PDB entry 6VSJ | electron microscopy, 3.94 A resolution | chains A and D of the 6 polymer chains in the assembly

Chain A:
Molecule: Spike glycoprotein
Source organism: Murine coronavirus (strain A59)
UniProt: P11224 (SPIKE_CVMA5); residues 15-1228 here = UniProt positions 15-1228
Amino-acid sequence (1275 residues; each row starts with the number of its first residue; numbers below 1 keep their minus sign (Met-6 is residue -6)):
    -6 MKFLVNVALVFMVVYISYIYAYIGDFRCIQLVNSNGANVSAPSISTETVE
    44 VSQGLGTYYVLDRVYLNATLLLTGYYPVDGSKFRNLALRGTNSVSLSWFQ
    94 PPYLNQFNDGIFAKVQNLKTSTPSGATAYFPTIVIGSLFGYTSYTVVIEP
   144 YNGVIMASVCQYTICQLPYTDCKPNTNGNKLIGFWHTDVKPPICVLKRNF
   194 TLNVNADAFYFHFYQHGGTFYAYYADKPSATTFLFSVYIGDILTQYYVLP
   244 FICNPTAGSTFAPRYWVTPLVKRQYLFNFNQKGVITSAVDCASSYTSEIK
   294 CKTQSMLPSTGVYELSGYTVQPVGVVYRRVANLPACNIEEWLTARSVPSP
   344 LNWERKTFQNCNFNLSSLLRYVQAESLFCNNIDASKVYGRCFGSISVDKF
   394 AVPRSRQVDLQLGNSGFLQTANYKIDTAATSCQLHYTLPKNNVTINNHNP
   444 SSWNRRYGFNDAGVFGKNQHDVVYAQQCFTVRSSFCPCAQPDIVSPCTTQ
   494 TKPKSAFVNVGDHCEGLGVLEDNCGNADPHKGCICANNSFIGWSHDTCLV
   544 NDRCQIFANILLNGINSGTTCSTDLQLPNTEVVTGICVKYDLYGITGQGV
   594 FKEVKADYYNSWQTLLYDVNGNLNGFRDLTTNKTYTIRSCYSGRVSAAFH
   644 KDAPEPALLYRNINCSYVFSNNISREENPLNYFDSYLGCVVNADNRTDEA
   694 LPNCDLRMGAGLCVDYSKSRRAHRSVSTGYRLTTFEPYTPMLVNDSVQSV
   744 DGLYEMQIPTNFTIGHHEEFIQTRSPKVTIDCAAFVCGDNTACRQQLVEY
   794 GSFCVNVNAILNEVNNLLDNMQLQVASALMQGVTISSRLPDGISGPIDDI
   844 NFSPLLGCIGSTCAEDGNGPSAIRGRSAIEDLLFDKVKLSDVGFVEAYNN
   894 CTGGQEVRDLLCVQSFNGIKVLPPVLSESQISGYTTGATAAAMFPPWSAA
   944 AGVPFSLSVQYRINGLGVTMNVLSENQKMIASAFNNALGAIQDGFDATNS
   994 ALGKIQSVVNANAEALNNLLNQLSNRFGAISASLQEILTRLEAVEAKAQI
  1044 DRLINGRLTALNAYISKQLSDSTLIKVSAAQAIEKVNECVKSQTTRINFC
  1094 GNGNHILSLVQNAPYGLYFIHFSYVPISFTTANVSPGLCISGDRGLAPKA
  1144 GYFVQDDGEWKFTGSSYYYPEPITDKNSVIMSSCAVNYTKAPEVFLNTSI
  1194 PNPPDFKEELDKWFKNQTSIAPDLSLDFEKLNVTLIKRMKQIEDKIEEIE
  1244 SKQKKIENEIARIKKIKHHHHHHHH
Disordered / not traced: -6 to 14, 483-493, 832-853, 1170-1268
Differences from the reference sequence: initiating methionine (-6); expression tag (-5 to 14, 1229-1268); conflict Phe478 (Tyr in P11224)
Swiss-Prot annotation at these positions:
  - region: Ser870 to Tyr891 (Fusion peptide 1), Glu889 to Phe909 (Fusion peptide 2)
  - site (Cleavage): Arg717, Ser718, Arg869, Ser870
  - glycosylation (N-linked (GlcNAc...) asparagine): Asn31, Asn60, Asn192, Asn357, Asn435, Asn530, Asn625, Asn657, Asn665, Asn688, Asn737, Asn754, Asn893, Asn1180, Asn1190, Asn1209, Asn1225
  - natural variant: Arg82 (R82T: In strain: Isolate C12 mutant), Asn98 (N98S: In strain: Isolate C12 mutant), Gln159 (Q159L: In strain: Isolate C12 mutant), His716 (H716D: In strain: Isolate C12 mutant)
  - mutagenesis: Ser33 (S33G: Complete loss of infectivity on murine cells; S33R: No effect for infectivity on murine cells), Thr62 (T62A/S: No effect for infectivity on murine cells), Leu65 (L65A/H: No effect for infectivity on murine cells), Leu79 to Arg82 (No effect for infectivity on murine cells; Complete loss of infectivity on murine cells), Tyr162 (Y162A/H/Q: Complete loss of infectivity on murine cells; Y162F: No effect for infectivity on murine cells), Lys183 (K183G: Complete loss of infectivity on murine cells; K183R: No effect for infectivity on murine cells)
Disulfide bonds: Cys21-Cys158, Cys153-Cys187, Cys165-Cys246, Cys284-Cys294, Cys329-Cys354, Cys372-Cys425, Cys384-Cys564, Cys471-Cys507, Cys541-Cys547, Cys580-Cys633, Cys658-Cys682, Cys697-Cys706, Cys775-Cys797, Cys780-Cys786, Cys894-Cys905, Cys1082-Cys1093
Covalently attached groups: N-acetylglucosamine (NAG) linked to Asn192, Asn435
Residues lining bound ligands: N-acetylglucosamine (NAG; 2-acetamido-2-deoxy-beta-D-glucopyranose): Asn357, Ser359, Ser360, Arg363, Thr566

Chain D:
Molecule: Carcinoembryonic antigen-related cell adhesion molecule 1
Source organism: Mus musculus
UniProt: P31809 (CEAM1_MOUSE), isoform P31809-3; residues 35-236 here = UniProt positions 35-236
Amino-acid sequence (208 residues; numbered 35 to 242; the number before each row is that of its first residue):
    35 EVTIEAVPPQVAEDNNVLLLVHNLPLALGAFAWYKGNTTAIDKEIARFVP
    85 NSNMNFTGQAYSGREIIYSNGSLLFQMITMKDMGVYTLDMTDENYRRTQA
   135 TVRFHVHQPVTQPFLQVTNTTVKELDSVTLTCLSNDIGANIQWLFNSQSL
   185 QLTERMTLSQNNSILRIDPIKREDAGEYQCEISNPVSVRRSNSIKLDIIF
   235 DPHHHHHH
Disordered / not traced: 142-242
Differences from the reference sequence: expression tag (237-242)
Swiss-Prot annotation at these positions:
  - glycosylation (N-linked (GlcNAc...) asparagine): Asn71, Asn89, Asn104, Asn226
Covalently attached groups: N-acetylglucosamine (NAG) linked to Asn89

How chain A and chain D interact:
Pairs across the interface (25):
  Phe19(A) - Asn128(D)
  Arg20(A) - Thr73(D)  hydrogen bond (side chain-backbone)
  Arg20(A) - Arg130(D)
  Cys21(A) - Arg81(D)
  Ile22(A) - Ala64(D)  hydrophobic
  Ile22(A) - Val83(D)  hydrophobic
  Gln23(A) - Arg81(D)
  Leu24(A) - Val83(D)  hydrophobic
  Leu24(A) - Phe90(D)
  Val25(A) - Phe90(D)
  Asn26(A) - Phe90(D)
  Asn26(A) - Thr91(D)  hydrogen bond
  Ser27(A) - Thr91(D)  hydrogen bond (side chain-backbone)
  Ser27(A) - Gly92(D)
  Ser27(A) - Gln93(D)
  Gly29(A) - Gln93(D)
  Leu89(A) - Asp76(D)
  Leu89(A) - Gln93(D)
  Gln159(A) - Ile75(D)
  Leu160(A) - Ile75(D)  hydrophobic
  Asn172(A) - Asn85(D)  hydrogen bond (side chain-backbone)
  Asn172(A) - Ser86(D)  hydrogen bond
  Leu174(A) - Asn128(D)
  Thr180(A) - Asn128(D)  hydrogen bond
  Val182(A) - Asn128(D)
Interface residues without a listed pair, chain A (19 interface residues in all): Tyr15, Asn28
Interface residues without a listed pair, chain D (17 interface residues in all): Gly63, Ala74, Glu127

Summary:
The interface between chain A and chain D involves 19 residues on one side and 17 on the other; the contacts
include 6 hydrogen bonds. Polar contacts include Arg20(A)-Thr73(D), Asn26(A)-Thr91(D) and Ser27(A)-Thr91(D).
Chain A binds N-acetylglucosamine. Covalently linked N-acetylglucosamine: at Asn192(A) and Asn435(A).
Here chain A is Spike glycoprotein (Murine coronavirus (strain A59)) and chain D is Carcinoembryonic
antigen-related cell adhesion molecule 1 (Mus musculus). Entry 6VSJ (Cryo-electron microscopy structure of
mouse coronavirus spike protein complexed with its murine receptor) was determined by electron microscopy.
